PDB entry 7WF7 | electron microscopy, 3.40 A resolution | chains B and E of the 5 polymer chains in the assembly

== Chain B ==
Protein: Guanine nucleotide-binding protein G(i) subunit alpha-1
Organism: Homo sapiens
UniProtKB: P63096 (GNAI1_HUMAN); residue numbers follow UniProt; this construct covers 1-354
Sequence (354 residues; each row starts with the number of its first residue):
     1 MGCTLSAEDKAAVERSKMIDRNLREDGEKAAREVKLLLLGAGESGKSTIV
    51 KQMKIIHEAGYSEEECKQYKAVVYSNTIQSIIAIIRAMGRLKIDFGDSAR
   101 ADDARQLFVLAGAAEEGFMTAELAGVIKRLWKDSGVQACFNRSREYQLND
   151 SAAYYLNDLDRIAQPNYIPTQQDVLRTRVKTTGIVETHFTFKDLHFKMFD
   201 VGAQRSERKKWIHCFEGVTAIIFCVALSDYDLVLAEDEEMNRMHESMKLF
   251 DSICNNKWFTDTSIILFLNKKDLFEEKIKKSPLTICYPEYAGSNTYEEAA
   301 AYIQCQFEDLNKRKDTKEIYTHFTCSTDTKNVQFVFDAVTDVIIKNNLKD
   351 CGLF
Disordered / not traced: 1, 41-44, 54-181, 225-255, 270-315, 325-326
Construct notes: conflict Ala203 (Gly in P63096), Ser326 (Ala in P63096)
UniProt features mapped onto this chain:
  - region: Lys35 to Thr48 (G1 motif), Asp173 to Thr181 (G2 motif), Phe196 to Gly202, Gln204, Arg205 (G3 motif), Ile265 to Asp272 (G4 motif), Thr324, Cys325, Thr327 to Thr329 (G5 motif)
  - binding site (GTP): Glu43 to Thr48, Ser151, Leu175 to Thr181, Asp200 to Gly202, Gln204, Asn269 to Asp272
  - binding site (Mg(2+)): Ser47, Thr181
  - modified residue: Arg178 (ADP-ribosylarginine), Gln204 (Deamidated glutamine), Cys351 (ADP-ribosylcysteine)
  - lipidation: Gly2 (N-myristoyl glycine), Cys3 (S-palmitoyl cysteine)
  - natural variant: Gly40 (G40C: In NEDHISB; G40R: In NEDHISB), Gly45 (G45D: In NEDHISB), Thr48 (T48I: In NEDHISB; T48K: In NEDHISB), Gln52 (Q52P: In NEDHISB), Ser75 (deletion: In NEDHISB; uncertain significance), Gln172 (deletion: In NEDHISB), Asp173 (D173V: In NEDHISB), Glu186 to Phe189 (deletion: In NEDHISB; uncertain significance), Cys224 (C224Y: In NEDHISB), Lys270 (K270N: In NEDHISB; K270R: In NEDHISB), Asp272 (D272G: In NEDHISB), Val332 (V332E: In NEDHISB; uncertain significance)
  - mutagenesis: Gly42 (G42R: Abolishes switch to an activated conformation and dissociation from beta and gamma subunits upon GTP binding. Abolishes interaction with RGS family members), Glu116 (E116L: Enhances interaction (inactive GDP-bound) with RGS14), Gln147 (Q147L: Enhances interaction (inactive GDP-bound) with RGS14), Glu245 (E245L: Enhances interaction (inactive GDP-bound) with RGS14)

== Chain E ==
Protein: scFv16
Organism: Homo sapiens
Notes: antibody fragment or engineered binder
Sequence (247 residues; row label = number of the first residue in the row; note: 3 numbers in that range are skipped by the numbering (no residue carries them; nothing is unmodelled there); a row labelled like 120A-120P holds insertion residues (120A, then the next letters in order)):
     2 VQLVESGGGLVQPGGSRKLSCSASGFAFSSFGMHWVRQAPEKGLEWVAYI
    52 SSGSGTIYYADTVKGRFTISRDDPKNTLFLQMTSLRSEDTAMYYCVRSIY
   102 YYGSSPFDFWGQGTTLTVS
120A-120P AGGGGSGGGGSGGGGS
   124 SDIVMTQATSSVPVTPGESVSISCRSSKSLLHSNGNTYLYWFLQRPGQSP
   174 QLLIYRMSNLASGVPDRFSGSGSGTAFTLTISRLEAEDVGVYYCMQHLEY
   224 PLTFGAGTKLEL
Disordered / not traced: 120A-120P
Disulfides: Cys147-Cys217

== How chain B and chain E interact ==
Contacting residue pairs (15; chain B residue first):
  Ser6(B) - His155(E)  hydrogen bond
  Ala7(B) - His220(E)
  Ala7(B) - Tyr223(E)  hydrophobic
  Glu8(B) - Tyr101(E)
  Glu8(B) - Tyr161(E)
  Glu8(B) - Tyr163(E)  hydrogen bond
  Glu8(B) - Arg179(E)  salt bridge
  Ala11(B) - Tyr101(E)  hydrophobic
  Ala12(B) - Tyr101(E)
  Glu14(B) - Ser52(E)  hydrogen bond
  Glu14(B) - Ser53(E)
  Glu14(B) - Gly54(E)
  Glu14(B) - Gly56(E)
  Arg15(B) - Tyr102(E)
  Met18(B) - Ser53(E)
Other interface residues (no listed pair), chain B (10 interface residues in all): Thr4, Asp9
Other interface residues (no listed pair), chain E (19 interface residues in all): Ser31, Ser55, Thr57, Ile100, Pro107, Asn157, Leu221

== Overview ==
10 residues of chain B and 19 residues of chain E are in contact; the contacts include 3 hydrogen bonds and 1
salt bridge. Among the polar pairs are Glu8(B)-Arg179(E), Ser6(B)-His155(E) and Glu8(B)-Tyr163(E).
Here chain B is Guanine nucleotide-binding protein G(i) subunit alpha-1 and chain E is scFv16, both from Homo
sapiens. Entry 7WF7 (Cryo-EM of Sphingosine 1-phosphate receptor 1 / Gi complex bound to S1P) was determined
by electron microscopy, deposited together with 7EO2 and 7EO4.
